PDB entry 6RFX | X-ray diffraction, 1.90 A resolution | chains E and F of the 6 polymer chains in the assembly

== Chain E (and F) ==
Molecule: Eis2
Source organism: Mycobacteroides abscessus
Notes: EC 2.3.1.-; chain F of this document is another copy of the same molecule, construct and numbering; everything in this record applies to it too
Reference sequence: A0A3A1BNP8 (A0A3A1BNP8_9MYCO); residue numbers follow UniProt; this construct covers 2-411
Amino-acid sequence (411 residues; numbered 1 to 411; the number before each row is that of its first residue):
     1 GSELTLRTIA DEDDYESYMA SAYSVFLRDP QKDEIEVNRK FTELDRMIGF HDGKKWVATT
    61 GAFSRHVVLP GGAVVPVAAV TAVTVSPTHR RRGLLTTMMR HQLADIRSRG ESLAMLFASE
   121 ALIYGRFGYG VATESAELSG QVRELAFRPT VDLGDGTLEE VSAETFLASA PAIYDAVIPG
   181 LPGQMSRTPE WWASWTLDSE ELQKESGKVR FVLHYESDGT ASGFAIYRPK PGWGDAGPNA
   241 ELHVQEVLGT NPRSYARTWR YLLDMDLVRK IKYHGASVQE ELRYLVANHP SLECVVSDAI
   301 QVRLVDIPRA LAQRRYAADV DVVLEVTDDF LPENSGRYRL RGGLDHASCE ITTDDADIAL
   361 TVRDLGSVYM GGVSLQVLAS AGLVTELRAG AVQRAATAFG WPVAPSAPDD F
Not modelled in the structure: 1-2, 235-237
Modified positions: Mse19, Mse47, Mse98, Mse99, Mse115, Mse185, Mse265, Mse370 (selenomethionine; parent Met)
Differences from the reference sequence: expression tag (1)
Residues lining bound ligands: polyethylene glycol (P4K): Mse19, Ala22, Tyr23, Phe26, Glu34, Asn38, Ala82, Thr84, Glu120, Asp410, Phe411

== Chain E / chain F interface ==
Pairs across the interface (75; chain E residue first):
  Tyr124(E) - Ala287(F)
  Tyr124(E) - Asn288(F)
  Tyr124(E) - His289(F)  hydrogen bond (side chain-backbone)
  Tyr124(E) - Pro290(F)
  Glu134(E) - Arg283(F)  salt bridge
  Arg148(E) - Arg363(F)
  Arg148(E) - Asp364(F)  salt bridge
  Arg148(E) - Leu383(F)
  Thr150(E) - Leu383(F)
  Val151(E) - Leu383(F)  hydrophobic
  Pro252(E) - Ser380(F)
  Pro252(E) - Ala381(F)
  Pro252(E) - Gly382(F)
  Gln279(E) - Val377(F)
  Glu281(E) - Ser380(F)
  Glu281(E) - Ala381(F)
  Arg283(E) - Glu134(F)  salt bridge
  Tyr284(E) - Val373(F)  hydrophobic
  Tyr284(E) - Val377(F)  hydrophobic
  Tyr284(E) - Leu378(F)  hydrophobic
  Tyr284(E) - Leu383(F)
  Leu285(E) - Ala381(F)
  Ala287(E) - Tyr124(F)
  Asn288(E) - Tyr124(F)
  His289(E) - Tyr124(F)  hydrogen bond (backbone-side chain)
  His289(E) - Asp298(F)  salt bridge
  Pro290(E) - Tyr124(F)
  Pro290(E) - Asp298(F)
  Cys294(E) - Val295(F)
  Cys294(E) - Val296(F)  hydrogen bond (backbone-backbone)
  Val295(E) - Cys294(F)
  Val295(E) - Val295(F)  hydrophobic
  Val296(E) - Arg283(F)
  Val296(E) - Cys294(F)  hydrogen bond (backbone-backbone)
  Val296(E) - Val296(F)  hydrophobic
  Asp298(E) - His289(F)  salt bridge
  Asp298(E) - Pro290(F)
  Ala317(E) - Thr397(F)
  Ala318(E) - Ala318(F)  hydrophobic
  Leu344(E) - Gln393(F)
  Leu344(E) - Arg394(F)
  Arg363(E) - Arg148(F)
  Asp364(E) - Arg148(F)  salt bridge
  Val373(E) - Tyr284(F)  hydrophobic
  Ser374(E) - Pro402(F)  hydrogen bond (side chain-backbone)
  Gln376(E) - Pro402(F)
  Gln376(E) - Val403(F)
  Val377(E) - Gln279(F)
  Val377(E) - Tyr284(F)  hydrophobic
  Val377(E) - Pro402(F)
  Leu378(E) - Tyr284(F)  hydrophobic
  Ser380(E) - Pro252(F)
  Ser380(E) - Glu281(F)
  Ala381(E) - Pro252(F)
  Ala381(E) - Glu281(F)
  Ala381(E) - Leu285(F)
  Gly382(E) - Pro252(F)
  Leu383(E) - Arg148(F)
  Leu383(E) - Val151(F)  hydrophobic
  Leu383(E) - Tyr284(F)
  Gln393(E) - Leu344(F)
  Gln393(E) - Trp401(F)
  Gln393(E) - Pro402(F)
  Arg394(E) - Leu344(F)
  Ala396(E) - Pro402(F)  hydrophobic
  Thr397(E) - Ala317(F)
  Thr397(E) - Thr397(F)
  Thr397(E) - Pro402(F)
  Trp401(E) - Gln393(F)
  Pro402(E) - Ser374(F)  hydrogen bond (backbone-side chain)
  Pro402(E) - Gln376(F)
  Pro402(E) - Val377(F)
  Pro402(E) - Gln393(F)
  Pro402(E) - Thr397(F)
  Val403(E) - Gln376(F)
Other interface residues (no listed pair), chain E (44 interface residues in all): Val131, Glu293, Thr361, Ala379
Other interface residues (no listed pair), chain F (42 interface residues in all): Val131, Thr150, Glu293, Ala396

== In short ==
Chain E and chain F form an interface of 44 and 42 residues respectively; the contacts include 6 hydrogen
bonds and 6 salt bridges. Polar contacts include Glu134(E)-Arg283(F), Arg148(E)-Asp364(F) and
His289(E)-Asp298(F). Ligands of chain E: polyethylene glycol.
Chain E and chain F are both Eis2 (Mycobacteroides abscessus); the structure, Crystal structure of Eis2 from
Mycobacterium abscessus, was determined by X-ray diffraction together with 6RFT and 6RFY from the same study.
